8QSY - chains NC and ND of the 74 polymer chains in the assembly; structure by electron microscopy, 2.68 A resolution.

# Chain NC (and ND)
Molecule: HK97 gp5-like major capsid protein
Organism: Haloferax tailed virus 1
Notes: chain ND of this document is another copy of the same molecule, construct and numbering; everything in this record applies to it too
Reference sequence: A0A410N6T9 (A0A410N6T9_9CAUD); residue numbers follow UniProt; this construct covers 1-396
Sequence (396 residues; row label = number of the first residue in the row):
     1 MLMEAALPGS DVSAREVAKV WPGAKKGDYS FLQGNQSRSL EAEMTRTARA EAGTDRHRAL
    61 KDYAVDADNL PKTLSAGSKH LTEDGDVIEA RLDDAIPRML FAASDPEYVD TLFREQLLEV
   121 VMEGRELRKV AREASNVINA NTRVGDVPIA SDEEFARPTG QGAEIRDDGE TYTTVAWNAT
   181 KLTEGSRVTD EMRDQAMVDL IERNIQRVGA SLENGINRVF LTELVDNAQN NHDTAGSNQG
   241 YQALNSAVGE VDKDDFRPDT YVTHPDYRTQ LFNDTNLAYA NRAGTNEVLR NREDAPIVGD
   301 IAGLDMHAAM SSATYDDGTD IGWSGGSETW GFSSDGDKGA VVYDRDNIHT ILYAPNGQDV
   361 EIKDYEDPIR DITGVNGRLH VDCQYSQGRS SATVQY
Disordered / not traced: 1-100
Bound ions: Mg2+ site 1: Glu115 (shared with Asp146(ND) of chain ND); Mg2+ site 2: Asp146 (shared with 1 residue of chain NB); Mg2+ site 3: Glu154, Asp168; Mg2+ site 4 near Glu164 (its only coordinating residue here); Mg2+ site 5: Asn230, Asp254; Mg2+ site 6: Asn291 (shared with Asp300(ND), Asp305(ND) of chain ND); Mg2+ site 7: Asp300, Asp305 (shared with 1 residue of chain NB)

# How chain NC and chain ND interact
Contacting residue pairs (149; chain NC residue first):
  Asp105(NC) with Arg143(ND), salt bridge
  Pro106(NC) with Arg143(ND)
  Arg114(NC) with Thr142(ND)
  Glu115(NC) with Thr142(ND); Val144(ND); Asp146(ND)
  Gln116(NC) with Ala140(ND); Asn141(ND), hydrogen bond (side chain-backbone); Thr142(ND), hydrogen bond (backbone-side chain); Val144(ND); Gly145(ND); Asp146(ND), hydrogen bond (backbone-backbone); Trp177(ND)
  Leu117(NC) with Asp146(ND)
  Leu118(NC) with Ile138(ND), hydrophobic; Asp146(ND), hydrogen bond (backbone-backbone); Val147(ND), hydrophobic; Pro148(ND); Trp177(ND), hydrophobic
  Val120(NC) with Val147(ND); Pro148(ND)
  Val121(NC) with Pro148(ND); Ala150(ND)
  Met122(NC) with Val147(ND), hydrophobic; Pro148(ND), hydrogen bond (backbone-backbone); Ile149(ND); Ala150(ND), hydrogen bond (backbone-backbone); His349(ND); Ser386(ND)
  Glu123(NC) with Gln387(ND), hydrogen bond (backbone-side chain)
  Gly124(NC) with Ala150(ND), hydrogen bond (backbone-backbone); Asp152(ND); Gln387(ND)
  Arg125(NC) with Asp152(ND), salt bridge; Glu153(ND); Asp254(ND); Asp255(ND), salt bridge; Phe256(ND); Arg389(ND)
  Glu126(NC) with Glu153(ND); Asp255(ND)
  Leu127(NC) with Glu153(ND), hydrogen bond (backbone-side chain); Phe155(ND), hydrophobic; Asp255(ND)
  Arg128(NC) with Asp252(ND), salt bridge; Arg257(ND)
  Lys129(NC) with Glu153(ND), salt bridge
  Arg143(NC) with Gln161(ND)
  Thr180(NC) with Pro158(ND)
  Lys181(NC) with Arg157(ND); Pro158(ND); Thr159(ND), hydrogen bond (backbone-backbone)
  Leu182(NC) with Arg157(ND); Pro158(ND)
  Thr183(NC) with Ala156(ND); Arg157(ND), hydrogen bond (backbone-backbone); Thr159(ND), hydrogen bond; Ile165(ND)
  Glu184(NC) with Phe155(ND); Ile165(ND); Asp168(ND)
  Gly185(NC) with Ile165(ND); Arg166(ND), hydrogen bond (backbone-backbone); Asp167(ND); Asp168(ND), hydrogen bond (backbone-backbone); Gly169(ND)
  Ser186(NC) with Asp167(ND); Gly169(ND)
  Arg187(NC) with Asp167(ND), salt bridge
  Leu200(NC) with Tyr172(ND)
  Arg203(NC) with Ala150(ND); Glu170(ND), salt bridge; Tyr172(ND)
  Asn204(NC) with Gly169(ND); Glu170(ND), hydrogen bond (side chain-backbone)
  Arg207(NC) with Asp152(ND), hydrogen bond (side chain-backbone); Glu153(ND); Glu154(ND), salt bridge; Asp168(ND), salt bridge; Gly169(ND); Glu170(ND)
  Ala210(NC) with Glu153(ND)
  Ser211(NC) with Glu154(ND); Phe155(ND); Ala156(ND), hydrogen bond (side chain-backbone)
  Leu212(NC) with Ala156(ND), hydrophobic
  Asn214(NC) with Glu153(ND), hydrogen bond; Glu154(ND), hydrogen bond (side chain-backbone); Phe155(ND)
  Gly215(NC) with Phe155(ND)
  Arg218(NC) with Phe155(ND)
  Pro265(NC) with Lys253(ND)
  Asp266(NC) with Lys253(ND), salt bridge
  Arg268(NC) with Asp252(ND), salt bridge
  Thr269(NC) with Asn245(ND), hydrogen bond (backbone-side chain); Ser246(ND); Gly249(ND)
  Phe272(NC) with Tyr241(ND), hydrogen bond (backbone-side chain); Asn245(ND)
  Asn273(NC) with Gln242(ND); Asn245(ND), hydrogen bond; Ser246(ND)
  Ala278(NC) with Tyr241(ND), hydrophobic; Asn276(ND), hydrogen bond (backbone-side chain); Arg282(ND)
  Tyr279(NC) with Asn276(ND); Arg282(ND)
  Ala280(NC) with Asn281(ND); Arg282(ND), hydrogen bond (backbone-backbone); Ala283(ND); Gly284(ND)
  Asn281(NC) with Asn281(ND), hydrogen bond (backbone-backbone)
  Asn286(NC) with Ala283(ND), hydrogen bond (side chain-backbone); Ile297(ND)
  Leu289(NC) with Tyr241(ND), hydrophobic; Asn276(ND); Arg282(ND); Ala283(ND), hydrophobic; Ile297(ND), hydrophobic; Ile301(ND); Ala302(ND), hydrogen bond (backbone-backbone)
  Arg290(NC) with Ile297(ND); Asp300(ND), salt bridge; Ile301(ND); Ala302(ND), hydrogen bond (backbone-backbone); Gly303(ND), hydrogen bond (backbone-backbone)
  Asn291(NC) with Asp300(ND); Gly303(ND); Asp305(ND)
  Arg292(NC) with Asn245(ND), hydrogen bond; Val248(ND); Gly249(ND); Asp252(ND), salt bridge; Ala302(ND); Gly303(ND)
  Glu293(NC) with Asp252(ND); Arg257(ND), salt bridge
  Asp294(NC) with Arg257(ND), salt bridge
  Ser311(NC) with Asp255(ND), hydrogen bond
  Ala313(NC) with Phe155(ND)
  Thr314(NC) with Phe155(ND)
  Asp320(NC) with Phe155(ND)
  Ile321(NC) with Arg157(ND)
  Gly322(NC) with Arg157(ND); Pro158(ND)
  Trp323(NC) with Ala156(ND), hydrogen bond (side chain-backbone); Pro158(ND)
  Asn376(NC) with Ile165(ND)
  Arg378(NC) with Ile165(ND)
Also at the interface, not in a pair above, chain NC (66 interface residues in all): Phe113, Val288, Ser312, Gly377
Also at the interface, not in a pair above, chain ND (60 interface residues in all): Ser151, Thr174, Thr275, Leu277

# Overview
The interface between chain NC and chain ND involves 66 residues on one side and 60 on the other; the contacts
include 32 hydrogen bonds and 15 salt bridges. Polar contacts include Asp105(NC)-Arg143(ND),
Arg125(NC)-Asp152(ND) and Arg125(NC)-Asp255(ND). Asp300(NC) and Asp305(NC) form the Mg2+ site 7.
Chain NC and chain ND are both HK97 gp5-like major capsid protein (Haloferax tailed virus 1); the structure,
Portal capsid interface of full Haloferax tailed virus 1, was determined by electron microscopy, deposited
together with 8QPG, 8QPQ, 8QQN, 8QSI, 9FKB, 9H4P, 9H5B and 9H7V.
